PDB entry 7AE4 | X-ray diffraction, 3.31 A resolution | chains C and F of the 12 polymer chains in the assembly

Chain C (and F):
Protein: Phenolic acid decarboxylase
Source organism: Sedimentibacter hydroxybenzoicus
Notes: EC 4.1.1.63, 4.1.1.61; chain F of this document is another copy of the same molecule, construct and numbering; everything in this record applies to it too
UniProt: Q9S4M7 (YCLC_SEDHY); residues 1-480 here = UniProt positions 1-480
Sequence (480 residues; each row starts with the number of its first residue):
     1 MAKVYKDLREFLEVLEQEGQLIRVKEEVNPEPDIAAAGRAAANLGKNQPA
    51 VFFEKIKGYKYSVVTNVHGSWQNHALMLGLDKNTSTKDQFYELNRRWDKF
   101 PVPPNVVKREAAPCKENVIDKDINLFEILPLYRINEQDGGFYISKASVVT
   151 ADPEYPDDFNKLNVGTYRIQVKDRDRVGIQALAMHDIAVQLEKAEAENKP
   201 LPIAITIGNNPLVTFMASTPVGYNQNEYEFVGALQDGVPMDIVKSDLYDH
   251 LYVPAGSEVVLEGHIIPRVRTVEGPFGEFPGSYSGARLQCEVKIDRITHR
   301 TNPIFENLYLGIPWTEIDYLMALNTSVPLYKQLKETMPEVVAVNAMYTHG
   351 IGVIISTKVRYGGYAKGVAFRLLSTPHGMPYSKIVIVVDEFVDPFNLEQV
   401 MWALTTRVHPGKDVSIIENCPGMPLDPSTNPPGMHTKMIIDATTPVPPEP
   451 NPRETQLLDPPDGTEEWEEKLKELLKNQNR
Not modelled in the structure: 1, 478-480
Ion coordination: Mg2+: Asn163, Asp186, Glu227 (together with phosphate ion); Na+ site 1: Val164, Met216, Ala217, Thr219, Glu227 (together with phosphate ion); Na+ site 2: Arg407, Asp413, Asp441, Thr443

Interface between chain C and chain F:
Residue-residue contacts - 78 pairs, chain C then chain F:
  Ala183(C) with Arg360(F); Tyr361(F)
  Met184(C) with Arg360(F), hydrogen bond (backbone-side chain); Tyr361(F), hydrophobic
  His185(C) with Arg360(F), hydrogen bond (backbone-side chain)
  Val189(C) with Arg360(F)
  Glu192(C) with Lys358(F), salt bridge
  Thr336(C) with Arg371(F); Ser374(F)
  Met337(C) with Met379(F), hydrophobic
  Arg360(C) with Ala183(F), hydrogen bond (side chain-backbone); Met184(F), hydrogen bond (side chain-backbone); His185(F), hydrogen bond (side chain-backbone); Val189(F)
  Tyr361(C) with Ala183(F); Met184(F), hydrophobic; Met379(F); Pro421(F), hydrophobic
  Gly362(C) with Pro421(F); Met434(F)
  Gly363(C) with Asn419(F); Pro421(F); Met434(F)
  Tyr364(C) with Met379(F), hydrophobic; Pro421(F)
  Lys366(C) with Glu418(F), hydrogen bond (side chain-backbone); Asn419(F)
  Gly367(C) with Ser374(F); Met379(F)
  Phe370(C) with Phe370(F); Leu373(F), hydrophobic; Ser374(F); Ile417(F), hydrophobic
  Arg371(C) with Thr336(F); Arg371(F); Ser374(F)
  Leu373(C) with Phe370(F)
  Ser374(C) with Thr336(F); Met337(F); Gly367(F); Phe370(F); Arg371(F); Ser374(F)
  Met379(C) with Met337(F), hydrophobic; Tyr361(F); Tyr364(F), hydrophobic; Gly367(F)
  Lys412(C) with Glu418(F); Asn419(F)
  Asp413(C) with Asn419(F)
  Ser415(C) with Ile417(F); Glu418(F)
  Ile417(C) with Phe370(F), hydrophobic; Ser415(F); Ile417(F), hydrophobic
  Glu418(C) with Lys366(F), hydrogen bond (backbone-side chain); Gly411(F)
  Asn419(C) with Gly363(F); Lys366(F); Lys412(F); Asp413(F); Glu449(F), hydrogen bond
  Cys420(C) with Lys366(F); Phe370(F), hydrophobic
  Pro421(C) with Tyr361(F), hydrophobic; Gly362(F); Gly363(F); Tyr364(F)
  Pro432(C) with Pro448(F)
  Gly433(C) with Pro448(F)
  Met434(C) with Gly362(F); Gly363(F); Pro448(F), hydrophobic; Glu449(F), hydrogen bond (side chain-backbone)
  Pro448(C) with Pro432(F); Gly433(F)
  Glu449(C) with Asn419(F), hydrogen bond; Met434(F)
Also at the interface, not in a pair above, chain C (39 interface residues in all): Asp186, Val368, Pro376, Pro380, Gly411, Pro431, Pro450
Also at the interface, not in a pair above, chain F (38 interface residues in all): Asp186, Pro376, Pro380, Cys420, Pro431, Pro450

Summary:
39 residues of chain C and 38 residues of chain F are in contact; the contacts include 10 hydrogen bonds and 1
salt bridge. Among the polar pairs are Glu192(C)-Lys358(F), Met184(C)-Arg360(F) and His185(C)-Arg360(F).
Asn163(C), Asp186(C) and Glu227(C) coordinate Mg2+.
Chain C and chain F are both Phenolic acid decarboxylase (Sedimentibacter hydroxybenzoicus); the structure,
Structure of Sedimentibacter hydroxybenzoicus vanillic acid decarboxylase (ShVdcCD) in closed form, was
determined by X-ray diffraction.
